Entry 7TYY (electron microscopy, 3.00 A resolution); this record covers chains A and N of the 7 polymer chains in the assembly.

# Chain A
Molecule: Guanine nucleotide-binding protein G(s) subunit alpha isoforms short
From: Homo sapiens
Reference sequence: P63092 (GNAS2_HUMAN); residues 1-394 here = UniProt positions 1-394
Sequence (394 residues; row label = number of the first residue in the row):
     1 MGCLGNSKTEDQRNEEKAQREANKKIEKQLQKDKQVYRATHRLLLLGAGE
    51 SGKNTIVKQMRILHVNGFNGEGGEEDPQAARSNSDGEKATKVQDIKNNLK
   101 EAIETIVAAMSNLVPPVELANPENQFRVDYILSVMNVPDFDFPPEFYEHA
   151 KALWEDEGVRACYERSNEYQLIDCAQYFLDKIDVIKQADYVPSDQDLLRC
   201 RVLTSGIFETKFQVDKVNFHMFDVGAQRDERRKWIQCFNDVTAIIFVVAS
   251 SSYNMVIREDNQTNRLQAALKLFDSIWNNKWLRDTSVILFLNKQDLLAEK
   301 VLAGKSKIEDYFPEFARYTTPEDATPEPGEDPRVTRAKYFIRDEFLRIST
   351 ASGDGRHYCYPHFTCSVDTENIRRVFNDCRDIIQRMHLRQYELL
Unresolved in the structure: 1-10, 59-203, 252-261
Differences from the reference sequence: conflict N54 (Ser in P63092), A226 (Gly in P63092), A268 (Glu in P63092), K271 (Asn in P63092), D274 (Lys in P63092), K280 (Arg in P63092), D284 (Thr in P63092), T285 (Ile in P63092); engineered mutation S366 (Ala in P63092)

# Chain N
Molecule: nanobody 35
From: Lama glama
Notes: antibody fragment or engineered binder
Sequence (138 residues; numbered 1 to 138; the number before each row is that of its first residue):
     1 QVQLQESGGGLVQPGGSLRLSCAASGFTFSNYKMNWVRQAPGKGLEWVSD
    51 ISQSGASISYTGSVKGRFTISRDNAKNTLYLQMNSLKPEDTAVYYCARCP
   101 APFTRDCFDVTSTTYAYRGQGTQVTVSSHHHHHHEPEA
Unresolved in the structure: 128-138
Cystine bridges: C22-C96, C99-C107

# Chain A / chain N interface
Residue-residue contacts (36; chain A residue first):
  R228(A) with T114(N)
  D229(A) with D109(N); S112(N); T113(N), hydrogen bond (side chain-backbone)
  E230(A) with D109(N); S112(N); T114(N); Y115(N)
  R231(A) with D109(N), hydrogen bond (backbone-side chain)
  R232(A) with P100(N); F108(N); D109(N), salt bridge; Y115(N)
  Q262(A) with G42(N); K43(N), hydrogen bond (backbone-side chain)
  T263(A) with G44(N), hydrogen bond (side chain-backbone); E46(N)
  Q267(A) with W47(N); T61(N)
  K271(A) with W47(N); D50(N), salt bridge
  L272(A) with F108(N), hydrophobic
  S275(A) with D106(N); C107(N); F108(N)
  I276(A) with F108(N), hydrophobic
  N278(A) with R105(N); D106(N)
  N279(A) with D106(N)
  K280(A) with D106(N)
  R283(A) with R105(N)
  Y311(A) with G62(N)
  P313(A) with G62(N); K65(N)
  E314(A) with K65(N)
  S352(A) with R105(N)
Also at the interface, not in a pair above, chain A (25 interface residues in all): I235, N264, D310, F312, D354
Also at the interface, not in a pair above, chain N (21 interface residues in all): S63, Y117

# Overview
25 residues of chain A face 21 of chain N across their interface; the contacts include 4 hydrogen bonds and 2
salt bridges. Among the polar pairs are R232(A)-D109(N), K271(A)-D50(N) and D229(A)-T113(N).
Here chain A is Guanine nucleotide-binding protein G(s) subunit alpha isoforms short (Homo sapiens) and chain
N is nanobody 35 (Lama glama). Entry 7TYY (Human Amylin2 Receptor in complex with Gs and salmon calcitonin
peptide) was determined by electron microscopy together with 7TYF, 7TYH, 7TYI, 7TYL, 7TYN, 7TYO and 3 further
entries from the same study.
